PDB entry 7JK4 | electron microscopy, 3.40 A resolution | chains A and I of the 9 polymer chains in the assembly

# Chain A
Name: Origin recognition complex subunit 1
Source organism: Drosophila melanogaster
UniProtKB: O16810 (ORC1_DROME); residues 440-924 here = UniProt positions 440-924
Sequence (488 residues; numbered 437 to 924; the number before each row is that of its first residue):
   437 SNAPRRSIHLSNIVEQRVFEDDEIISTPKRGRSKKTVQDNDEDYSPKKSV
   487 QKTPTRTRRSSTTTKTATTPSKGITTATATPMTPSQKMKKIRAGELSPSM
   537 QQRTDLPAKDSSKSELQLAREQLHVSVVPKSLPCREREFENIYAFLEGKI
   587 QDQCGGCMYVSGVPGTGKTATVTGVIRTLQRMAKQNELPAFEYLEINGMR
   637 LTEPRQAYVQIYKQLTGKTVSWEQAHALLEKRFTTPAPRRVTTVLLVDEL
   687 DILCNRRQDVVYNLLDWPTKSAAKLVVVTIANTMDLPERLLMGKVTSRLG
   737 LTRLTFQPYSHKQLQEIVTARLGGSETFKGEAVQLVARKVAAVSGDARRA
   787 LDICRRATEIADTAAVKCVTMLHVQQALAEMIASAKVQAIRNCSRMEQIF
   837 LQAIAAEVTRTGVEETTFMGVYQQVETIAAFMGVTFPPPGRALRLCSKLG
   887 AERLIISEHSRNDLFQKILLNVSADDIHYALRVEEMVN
Not modelled in the structure: 437-518, 920-924
Sequence notes: expression tag (437-439)
Metal / ion sites: Mg2+: Thr-605 (together with ATP)
Residues lining bound ligands:
  - ATP (adenosine-5'-triphosphate), molecule 1: Val-561, Val-563, Val-564, Pro-565, Leu-568, Pro-569, Arg-571, Val-599, Pro-600, Gly-601, Thr-602, Gly-603, Lys-604, Thr-605, Ala-606, Glu-685, Asn-718, Tyr-745, Ile-753, Arg-757, Ala-783, Arg-784, Leu-787
  - ATP, molecule 2: Tyr-698, Lys-730, Arg-734
UniProt features mapped onto this chain:
  - binding site (ATP): Val-564, Gly-598 to Ala-606, Glu-685, Asn-718, Arg-784
  - binding site (Mg(2+)): Asp-684, Glu-685
  - modified residue: Ser-533 (Phosphoserine)
From the paper describing this entry:
  - binding site for the 60-nt DNA strand: Ser-657, Gln-660, Arg-692
  - mutagenesis - S657A/Q660A: unchanged binding to DNA
  - catalytic residues: Asp-684
  - conformationally variable residues (loop rearrangement): Arg-692
  - mutagenesis - D684A: abolished catalytic activity on ATP

# Chain I
Molecule: 60-nt DNA strand
Sequence (60 nucleotides; row label = number of the first residue in the row):
    20 CCTGCAGGCCTTTTGAAAAGCAAGCATAAAAGATCTAAACATAAAATCTG
    70 TAAAATAACA
Not modelled in the structure: 20-34, 69-79

# Chain A / chain I interface
Residue-residue contacts - 6 pairs, chain A then chain I:
  Ser-521(A) / DA63(I)  phosphate contact
  Lys-525(A) / DA64(I)  salt bridge to the phosphate
  Arg-528(A) / DA63(I)  salt bridge to the phosphate
  Asn-691(A) / DT55(I)  phosphate contact
  Arg-692(A) / DC54(I)  hydrogen bond to the sugar
  Arg-692(A) / DT55(I)  hydrogen bond to the phosphate
Interface residues without a listed pair, chain A (7 interface residues in all): Met-524, Arg-693
Interface residues without a listed pair, chain I (5 interface residues in all): DT53

# Summary
The interface between chain A and chain I involves 7 residues on one side and 5 on the other; the contacts
include 2 hydrogen bonds and 2 salt bridges. Polar pairs include Arg-692(A)/DC54(I), Arg-692(A)/DT55(I) and
Lys-525(A)/DA64(I). Chain A binds ATP. From the paper: the catalytic residue Asp-684(A); D684A of chain A
abolishes catalytic activity on ATP.
Here chain A is Origin recognition complex subunit 1 (Drosophila melanogaster) and chain I is a 60-nt DNA
strand. Entry 7JK4 (Structure of Drosophila ORC bound to AT-rich DNA and Cdc6) was determined by electron
microscopy (same publication as 7JGR, 7JGS, 7JK2, 7JK3, 7JK5 and 7JK6).
